7UGM - chains H and L; structure by X-ray diffraction, 1.40 A resolution.

# Chain H
Protein: BG24-iGL CDR3mat Fab heavy chain
Organism: Homo sapiens
Notes: antibody fragment or engineered binder
Sequence (225 residues; each row starts with the number of its first residue; a row labelled like 82A-82C holds insertion residues (82A, then the next letters in order)):
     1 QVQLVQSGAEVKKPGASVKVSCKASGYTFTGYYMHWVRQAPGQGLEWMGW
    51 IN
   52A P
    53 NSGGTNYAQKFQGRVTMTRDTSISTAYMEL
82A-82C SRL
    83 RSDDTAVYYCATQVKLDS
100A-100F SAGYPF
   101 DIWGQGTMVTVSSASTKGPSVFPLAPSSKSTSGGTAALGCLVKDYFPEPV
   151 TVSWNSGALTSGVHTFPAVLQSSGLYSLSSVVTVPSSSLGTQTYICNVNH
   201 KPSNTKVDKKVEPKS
Cystine bridges: Cys22-Cys92, Cys140-Cys196

# Chain L
Protein: BG24-iGL CDR3mat Fab light chain
Organism: Homo sapiens
Notes: antibody fragment or engineered binder
Sequence (209 residues; each row starts with the number of its first residue; note: 9 numbers in that range are skipped by the numbering (no residue carries them; nothing is unmodelled there); a row labelled like 26A-26G holds insertion residues (26A, then the next letters in order)):
     1 QSALTQPRS
    11 VSGSPGQSVTISCTGT
26A-26G SSDVGGY
    31 NYVSWYQQHPGKAPKLMIYDVSKRPSGVPDRFSGSKSGNTASLTISGLQA
    81 EDEADYYCSAF
    96 EYFGGGTKLTVLSQPKAAPSVTLFPPSSEELQANKATLVCLISDFYPGAV
   146 TVAWKADSSPVKAGVETTTPSKQSNNKYAASSYLSLTPEQWKSHKSYSCQ
   196 VTHEGSTVEKTVAPTE
Unresolved in the structure: 1, 26A-26G
Cystine bridges: Cys23-Cys88, Cys135-Cys194

# How chain H and chain L interact
Residue-residue contacts (67):
  Gln39(H) with Gln38(L), hydrogen bond; Tyr87(L), hydrogen bond
  Gly42(H) with Thr164(L)
  Gln43(H) with Tyr87(L), hydrogen bond (backbone-side chain)
  Gly44(H) with Tyr87(L)
  Leu45(H) with Pro44(L), hydrophobic; Tyr87(L), hydrophobic; Phe98(L)
  Trp47(H) with Glu96(L); Phe98(L)
  Tyr91(H) with Gln38(L), hydrogen bond; Lys42(L), hydrogen bond (side chain-backbone); Ala43(L), hydrophobic; Pro44(L)
  Leu98(H) with Leu46(L), hydrophobic; Tyr49(L), hydrophobic
  Asp99(H) with Tyr49(L), hydrogen bond (backbone-side chain); Lys53(L), salt bridge
  Ser100(H) with Asp50(L)
  Ala100B(H) with Phe91(L), hydrophobic
  Tyr100D(H) with Phe91(L); Glu96(L)
  Pro100E(H) with Ser34(L); Tyr36(L); Leu46(L), hydrophobic; Tyr49(L), hydrophobic
  Phe100F(H) with Tyr36(L), hydrogen bond (backbone-side chain); Leu46(L)
  Trp103(H) with Tyr36(L), hydrophobic; Ala43(L), hydrophobic; Pro44(L)
  Gly104(H) with Ala43(L)
  Phe122(H) with Ser122(L); Glu124(L); Glu125(L)
  Pro123(H) with Ser122(L); Glu124(L)
  Leu124(H) with Phe119(L), hydrophobic
  Ala125(H) with Phe119(L)
  Lys129(H) with Val207(L); Ala208(L)
  Ala137(H) with Phe119(L)
  Leu141(H) with Tyr178(L), hydrophobic
  Lys143(H) with Glu125(L), salt bridge; Lys130(L); Thr132(L)
  His164(H) with Ser138(L); Gln168(L), hydrogen bond; Ala174(L)
  Phe166(H) with Leu136(L), hydrophobic; Ile137(L); Ala174(L), hydrophobic; Ala175(L)
  Pro167(H) with Thr163(L); Ser166(L); Ser176(L)
  Ala168(H) with Thr163(L)
  Val169(H) with Glu161(L); Thr163(L); Tyr178(L), hydrophobic
  Leu170(H) with Glu161(L)
  Leu178(H) with Tyr178(L)
  Ser179(H) with Val134(L); Leu136(L); Tyr178(L), hydrogen bond
  Val181(H) with Leu136(L), hydrophobic
  Lys214(H) with Pro120(L)
Other interface residues (no listed pair), chain H (44 interface residues in all): Val37, Glu46, Asp101, Ser130, Leu138, Gly139, Asp144, Gln171, Ser172, Ser177
Other interface residues (no listed pair), chain L (41 interface residues in all): Tyr32, Pro55, Ser89, Thr117, Thr162

# In short
Chain H and chain L form an interface of 44 and 41 residues respectively; the contacts include 9 hydrogen
bonds and 2 salt bridges. Polar pairs include Asp99(H)-Lys53(L), Lys143(H)-Glu125(L) and Gln39(H)-Gln38(L).
Chain H is BG24-iGL CDR3mat Fab heavy chain and chain L is BG24-iGL CDR3mat Fab light chain, both from Homo
sapiens; the structure, Crystal Structure of BG24-iGL CDR3mat Fab, was determined by X-ray diffraction (same
publication as 7UGP, 7UGQ, 7UGN and 7UGO).
